Entry 7UZX (electron microscopy, 3.49 A resolution); this record covers chains H and G of the 9 polymer chains in the assembly.

== Chain H ==
Molecule: CRISPR system Cms protein Csm4
Source organism: Staphylococcus epidermidis RP62A
Reference sequence: Q5HK92 (Q5HK92_STAEQ); numbering as in UniProt (aligned over 1-304)
Amino-acid sequence (304 residues; each row starts with the number of its first residue):
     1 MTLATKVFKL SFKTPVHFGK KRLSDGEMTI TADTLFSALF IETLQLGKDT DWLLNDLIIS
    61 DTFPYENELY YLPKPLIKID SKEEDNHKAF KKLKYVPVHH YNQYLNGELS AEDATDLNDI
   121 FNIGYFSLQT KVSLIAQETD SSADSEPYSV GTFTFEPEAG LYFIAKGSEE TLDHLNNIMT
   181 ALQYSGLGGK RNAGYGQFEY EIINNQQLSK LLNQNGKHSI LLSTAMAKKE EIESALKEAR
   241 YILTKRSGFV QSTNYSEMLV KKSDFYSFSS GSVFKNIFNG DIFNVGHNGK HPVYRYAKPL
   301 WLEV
Disordered / not traced: 1-4, 78-84

== Chain G ==
Molecule: Staphylococcus epidermidis RP62A CRISPR RNA: Repeat plus Spacer sequence 2
Source organism: Staphylococcus epidermidis RP62A
Sequence (37 nucleotides; each row starts with the number of its first residue):
     1 ACGAGAACUA GUAAUAAUUG UCAUUUGCAU ACGUUAC
Disordered / not traced: 32-37

== How chain H and chain G interact ==
Residue-residue contacts - 45 pairs, chain H then chain G:
  His17(H) - A4(G)  salt bridge to the phosphate
  Phe18(H) - A4(G)  phosphate contact
  Lys20(H) - G3(G)  hydrogen bond to the sugar
  Lys21(H) - G3(G)  hydrogen bond to the sugar
  Arg22(H) - G3(G)  sugar contact
  Leu23(H) - A4(G)  phosphate contact
  Leu23(H) - A7(G)  base contact
  Thr34(H) - C2(G)  sugar contact
  Thr34(H) - G3(G)  phosphate contact
  Ser37(H) - C2(G)  hydrogen bond to the phosphate
  Ala38(H) - C2(G)  base contact
  Phe40(H) - A1(G)  base contact
  Ile41(H) - A1(G)  sugar contact
  Ile41(H) - C2(G)  base contact
  Leu44(H) - A1(G)  base contact
  Thr130(H) - U9(G)  base contact
  Lys131(H) - U9(G)  salt bridge to the phosphate
  Val132(H) - A7(G)  hydrogen bond to the sugar
  Val132(H) - C8(G)  sugar contact
  Val132(H) - U9(G)  hydrogen bond to the phosphate
  Ser133(H) - A7(G)  base contact
  Leu134(H) - C8(G)  phosphate contact
  Leu134(H) - A10(G)  sugar contact
  Ile135(H) - C8(G)  hydrogen bond to the phosphate
  Tyr148(H) - A7(G)  stacking on the base
  Gly186(H) - C2(G)  hydrogen bond to the base
  Leu187(H) - C2(G)  base contact
  Gly189(H) - G5(G)  phosphate contact
  Lys190(H) - A6(G)  base contact
  Lys190(H) - A7(G)  base contact
  Arg191(H) - C2(G)  base contact
  Asn192(H) - A6(G)  hydrogen bond to the phosphate
  Ser247(H) - G3(G)  base contact
  Phe249(H) - G3(G)  base contact
  Phe249(H) - A4(G)  stacking on the base
  Gln251(H) - A1(G)  phosphate contact
  Gln251(H) - C2(G)  base contact
  Gln251(H) - A4(G)  hydrogen bond to the sugar
  Ser252(H) - A1(G)  phosphate contact
  Glu257(H) - A4(G)  base contact
  Lys261(H) - G3(G)  base contact
  Lys262(H) - C2(G)  salt bridge to the phosphate
  Lys262(H) - G3(G)  salt bridge to the phosphate
  His291(H) - A1(G)  base contact
  Pro292(H) - A1(G)  base contact
Also at the interface, not in a pair above, chain H (42 interface residues in all): Gly19, Pro147, Gly188, Gly248, Val250, Met258, Val293, Tyr294

== Overview ==
The interface between chain H and chain G involves 42 residues on one side and 10 on the other; the contacts
include 9 hydrogen bonds, 4 salt bridges and 2 aromatic stacking contacts. Among the polar pairs are
Gly186(H)-C2(G), Lys20(H)-G3(G) and Lys21(H)-G3(G).
Here chain H is CRISPR system Cms protein Csm4 and chain G is Staphylococcus epidermidis RP62A CRISPR RNA:
Repeat plus Spacer sequence 2, both from Staphylococcus epidermidis RP62A. Entry 7UZX (Staphylococcus
epidermidis RP62a CRISPR effector subcomplex with non-self target RNA bound) was determined by electron
microscopy (same publication as 7UZW, 7UZY, 7UZZ, 7V00, 7V01 and 7V02).
